8JSL - chains A and C of the 6 polymer chains in the assembly; structure by electron microscopy, 2.95 A resolution.

Chain A:
Molecule: RNA-directed RNA polymerase L
Organism: Ebola virus
Notes: EC 2.7.7.48, 3.6.1.-, 2.7.7.88, 2.1.1.-
UniProt: A0A1C4HDB0 (A0A1C4HDB0_9MONO); residue numbers follow UniProt; this construct covers 1-2212
Amino-acid sequence (2212 residues; row label = number of the first residue in the row):
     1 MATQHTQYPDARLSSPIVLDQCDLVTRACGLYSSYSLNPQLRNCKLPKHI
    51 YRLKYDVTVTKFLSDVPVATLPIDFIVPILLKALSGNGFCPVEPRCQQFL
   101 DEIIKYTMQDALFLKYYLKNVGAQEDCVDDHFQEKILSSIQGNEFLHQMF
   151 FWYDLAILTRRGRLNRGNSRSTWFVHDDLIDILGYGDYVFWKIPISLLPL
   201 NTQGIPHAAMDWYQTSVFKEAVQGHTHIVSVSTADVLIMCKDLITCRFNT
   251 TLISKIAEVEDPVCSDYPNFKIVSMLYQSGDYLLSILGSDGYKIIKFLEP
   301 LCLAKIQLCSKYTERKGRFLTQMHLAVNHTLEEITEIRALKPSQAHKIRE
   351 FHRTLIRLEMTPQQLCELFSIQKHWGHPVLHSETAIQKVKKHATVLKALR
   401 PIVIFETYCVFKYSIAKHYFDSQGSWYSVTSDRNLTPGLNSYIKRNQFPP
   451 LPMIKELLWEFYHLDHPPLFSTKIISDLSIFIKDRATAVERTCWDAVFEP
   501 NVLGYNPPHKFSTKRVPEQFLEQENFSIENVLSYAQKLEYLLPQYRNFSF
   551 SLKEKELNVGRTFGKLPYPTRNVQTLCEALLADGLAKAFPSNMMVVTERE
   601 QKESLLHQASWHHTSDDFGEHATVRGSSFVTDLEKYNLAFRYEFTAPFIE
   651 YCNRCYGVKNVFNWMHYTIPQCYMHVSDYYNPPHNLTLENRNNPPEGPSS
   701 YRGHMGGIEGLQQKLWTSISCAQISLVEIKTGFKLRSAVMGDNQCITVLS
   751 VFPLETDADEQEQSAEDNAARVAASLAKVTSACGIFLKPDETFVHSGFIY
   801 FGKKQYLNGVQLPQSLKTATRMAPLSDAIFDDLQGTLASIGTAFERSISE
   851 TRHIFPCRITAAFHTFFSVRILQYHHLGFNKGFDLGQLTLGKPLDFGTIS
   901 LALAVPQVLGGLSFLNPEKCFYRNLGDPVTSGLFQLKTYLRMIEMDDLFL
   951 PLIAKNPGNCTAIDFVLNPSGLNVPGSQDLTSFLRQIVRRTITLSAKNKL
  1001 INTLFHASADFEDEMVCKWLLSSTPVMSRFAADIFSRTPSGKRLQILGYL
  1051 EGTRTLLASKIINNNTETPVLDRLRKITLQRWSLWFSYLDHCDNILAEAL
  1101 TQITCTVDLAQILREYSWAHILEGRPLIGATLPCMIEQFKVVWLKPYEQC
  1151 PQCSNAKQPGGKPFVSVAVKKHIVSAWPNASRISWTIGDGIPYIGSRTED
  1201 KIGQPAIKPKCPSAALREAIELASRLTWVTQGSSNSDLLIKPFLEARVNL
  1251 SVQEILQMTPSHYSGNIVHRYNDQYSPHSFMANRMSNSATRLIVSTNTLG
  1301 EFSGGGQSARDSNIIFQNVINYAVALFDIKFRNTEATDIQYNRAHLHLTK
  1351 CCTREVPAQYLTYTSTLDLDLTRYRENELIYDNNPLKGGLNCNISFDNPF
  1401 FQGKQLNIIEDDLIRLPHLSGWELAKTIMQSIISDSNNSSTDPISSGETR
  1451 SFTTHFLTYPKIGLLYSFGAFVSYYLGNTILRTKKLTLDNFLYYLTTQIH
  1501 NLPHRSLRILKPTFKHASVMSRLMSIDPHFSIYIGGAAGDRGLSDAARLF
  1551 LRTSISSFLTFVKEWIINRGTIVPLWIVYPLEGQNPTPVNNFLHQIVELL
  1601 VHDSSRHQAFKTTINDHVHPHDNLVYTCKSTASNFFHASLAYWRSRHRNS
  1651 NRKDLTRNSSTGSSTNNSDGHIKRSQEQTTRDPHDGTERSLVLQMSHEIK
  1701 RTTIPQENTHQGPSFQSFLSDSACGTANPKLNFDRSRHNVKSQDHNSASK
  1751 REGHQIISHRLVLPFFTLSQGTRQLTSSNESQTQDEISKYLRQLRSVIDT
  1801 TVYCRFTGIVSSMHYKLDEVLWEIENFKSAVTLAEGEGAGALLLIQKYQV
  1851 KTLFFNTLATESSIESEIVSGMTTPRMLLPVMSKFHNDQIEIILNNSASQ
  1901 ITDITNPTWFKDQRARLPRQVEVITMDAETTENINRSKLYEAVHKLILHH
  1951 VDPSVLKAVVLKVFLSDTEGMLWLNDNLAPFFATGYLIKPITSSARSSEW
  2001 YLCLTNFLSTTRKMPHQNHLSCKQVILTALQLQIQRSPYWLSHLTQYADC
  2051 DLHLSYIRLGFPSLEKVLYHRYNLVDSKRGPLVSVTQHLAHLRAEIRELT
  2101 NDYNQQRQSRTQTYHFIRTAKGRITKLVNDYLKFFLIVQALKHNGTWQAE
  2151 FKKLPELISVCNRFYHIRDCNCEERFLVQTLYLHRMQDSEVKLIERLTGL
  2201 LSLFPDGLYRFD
Unresolved in the structure: 1-3, 613-621, 1193-1202, 1304-1310, 1392-2212
Construct notes: conflict D759 (Gly in A0A1C4HDB0)
Bound ions: Zn2+: C1150, C1153, H1345, H1347

Chain C:
Molecule: Polymerase cofactor VP35
Organism: Ebola virus
UniProt: A0A1C4HDK9 (A0A1C4HDK9_9MONO); residues 1-340 here = UniProt positions 1-340
Amino-acid sequence (340 residues; numbered 1 to 340; the number before each row is that of its first residue):
     1 MTTRTKGRGHTVATTQNDRMPGPELSGWISEQLMTGRIPVNDIFCDIENN
    51 PGLCYASQMQQTKPNPKMRNSQTQTDPICNHSFEEVVQTLASLATVVQQQ
   101 TIASESLEQRITSLENGLKPVYDMAKTISSLNRVCAEMVAKYDLLVMTTG
   151 RATATAAATEAYWAEHGQPPPGPSLYEESAIRGKIESRDETVPQSVREAF
   201 NNLDSTTSLTEENFGKPDISAKDLRNIMYDHLPGFGTAFHQLVQVICKLG
   251 KDSNSLDIIHAEFQASLAEGDSPQCALIQITKRVPIFQDAAPPVIHIRSR
   301 GDIPRACQKSLRPVPPSPKIDRGWVCVFQLQDGKTLGLKI
Unresolved in the structure: 1-107, 180-340

How chain A and chain C interact:
Contacting residue pairs (28; chain A residue first):
  L396(A) with T148(C); T149(C)
  K397(A) with T148(C), hydrogen bond (backbone-side chain); T149(C), hydrogen bond (backbone-backbone)
  A398(A) with M147(C)
  L399(A) with V146(C); M147(C), hydrogen bond (backbone-backbone); T149(C)
  P401(A) with Y142(C); L145(C)
  I402(A) with D143(C)
  Q536(A) with E165(C)
  K537(A) with E165(C); H166(C)
  P543(A) with G172(C)
  R546(A) with P173(C)
  Y642(A) with A157(C), hydrophobic
  E643(A) with T149(C); G150(C); T153(C), hydrogen bond
  H666(A) with A154(C)
  Y667(A) with A157(C)
  P670(A) with Y176(C)
  Q671(A) with T155(C), hydrogen bond; L175(C); Y176(C)
  G703(A) with Y176(C)
  M705(A) with R151(C)
Other interface residues (no listed pair), chain A (24 interface residues in all): R400, L538, L541, L542, N660, R702
Other interface residues (no listed pair), chain C (23 interface residues in all): A158, A161, Y162, P171

Overview:
The interface between chain A and chain C involves 24 residues on one side and 23 on the other; the contacts
include 5 hydrogen bonds. Polar pairs include K397(A)-T148(C), E643(A)-T153(C) and Q671(A)-T155(C). C1150(A),
C1153(A), H1345(A) and H1347(A) coordinate Zn2+.
Chain A is RNA-directed RNA polymerase L and chain C is Polymerase cofactor VP35, both from Ebola virus; the
structure, The structure of EBOV L-VP35-RNA complex, was determined by electron microscopy together with 8JSM
and 8JSN from the same study.
